PDB entry 5ZOF | X-ray diffraction, 2.25 A resolution | chains A and B of the 4 polymer chains in the assembly

== Chain A ==
Molecule: Flap endonuclease 1
Organism: Homo sapiens
Notes: EC 3.1.-.-; fragment: nuclease core (1-333)
UniProtKB: P39748 (FEN1_HUMAN); numbering as in UniProt (aligned over 1-333)
Sequence (333 residues; numbered 1 to 333; the number before each row is that of its first residue):
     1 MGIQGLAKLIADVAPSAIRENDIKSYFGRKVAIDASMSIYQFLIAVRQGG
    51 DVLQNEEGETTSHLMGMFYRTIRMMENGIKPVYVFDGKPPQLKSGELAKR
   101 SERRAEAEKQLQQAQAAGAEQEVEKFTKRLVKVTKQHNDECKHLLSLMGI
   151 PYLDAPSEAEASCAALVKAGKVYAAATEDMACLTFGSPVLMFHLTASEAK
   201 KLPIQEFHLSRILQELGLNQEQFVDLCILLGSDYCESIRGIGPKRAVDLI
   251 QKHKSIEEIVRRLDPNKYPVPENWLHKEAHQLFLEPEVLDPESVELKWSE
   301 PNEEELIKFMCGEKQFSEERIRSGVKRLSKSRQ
Disordered / not traced: 1, 89-130
Construct notes: engineered mutation Ala-181 (Asp in P39748), Phe-192 (Arg in P39748)
Swiss-Prot annotation at these positions:
  - binding site (Mg(2+)): Asp-34, Asp-86, Glu-158, Glu-160, Asp-179, Asp-233
  - binding site (DNA): Arg-47, Arg-70, Glu-158, Gly-231, Asp-233
  - modified residue: Arg-19 (Symmetric dimethylarginine), Lys-80 (N6-acetyllysine), Arg-100 (Symmetric dimethylarginine), Arg-104 (Symmetric dimethylarginine), Ser-187 (Phosphoserine), Ser-197 (Phosphoserine), Ser-255 (Phosphoserine), Ser-293 (Phosphoserine)
  - mutagenesis: Arg-29 (R29A: No significant effect on exonuclease activity or flap endonuclease activity), Asp-34 (D34A: Loss of flap endonuclease activity but substrate binding activity is retained), Arg-47 (R47A: Significantly reduced exonuclease activity and reduced substrate binding. The positions of the cleavage sites are also shifted), Arg-70 (R70A: Loss of exonuclease activity and reduced endonuclease activity. Reduced substrate binding), Arg-73 (R73A: No significant effect on exonuclease activity or flap endonuclease activity), Lys-80 (K80A: No significant effect on exonuclease activity or flap endonuclease activity), Asp-86 (D86A: Loss of flap endonuclease activity but substrate binding activity is retained), Arg-103 (R103A: No effect on flap endonuclease activity or substrate binding), Glu-158 (E158A: Loss of flap endonuclease activity and substrate binding), Asp-179 (D179A: No effect on flap endonuclease activity or substrate binding), Ser-187 (S187A: Fails to translocate from nucleoli to the nuclear plasma; S187D: Diminishes nucleolar localization), Gly-231 (G231A: Loss of flap endonuclease activity and substrate binding), 1 further mutagenesis entry in UniProt
Bound ions: K+: Ser-237, Ile-238, Ile-241 (shared with DC4(B) of chain B)
From the paper describing this entry:
  - conformationally variable residues (loop rearrangement): Leu-194 to Lys-200, Lys-201, Leu-202
  - binding site for the 18-nt DNA strand (chain B): Lys-200
  - mutagenesis - R47K (4-fold): decreased binding to double-flap DNA
  - mutagenesis - R47K, K200A (8-fold): decreased catalytic activity on GEN
  - mutagenesis - R192F (5-fold), K200A (125- and 8-fold): decreased catalytic activity on FEN
  - mutagenesis - R192F: abolished catalytic activity on GEN
  - mutagenesis - K201A: unchanged catalytic activity on FEN
  - mutagenesis - K201A: unchanged catalytic activity on GEN
  - mutagenesis - R192F: increased binding to PCNA
  - mutagenesis - R192F: decreased binding to CDK2
  - mutagenesis - R192F: decreased binding to Cyclin E
  - mutagenesis - K200A, K201A: decreased binding to Rad1
  - mutagenesis - K200A, K201A: decreased binding to PCNA
  - mutagenesis - K200A: decreased binding to WDR4
  - mutagenesis - K201A: increased binding to WDR4
  - post-translational modification sites: Ser-187 (citing earlier work)
  - mutagenesis - K200A, K201A: decreased binding to CDK2 and Cyclin E

== Chain B ==
Molecule: 18-nt DNA strand
Sequence (18 nucleotides; row label = number of the first residue in the row):
     1 CCTCTGCCTCAAGACGGG
Bound ions: K+: DC4 (shared with Ser-237(A), Ile-238(A), Ile-241(A) of chain A)

== Chain A / chain B interface ==
Residue-residue contacts - 23 pairs, chain A then chain B:
  Phe-42(A) with DG13(B), sugar contact
  Ala-45(A) with DG13(B), base contact
  Val-46(A) with DG13(B), base contact
  Met-65(A) with DG13(B), base contact
  Tyr-69(A) with DA14(B), phosphate contact; DC15(B), sugar contact
  Arg-70(A) with DG13(B), hydrogen bond to the phosphate; DA14(B), salt bridge to the phosphate
  Arg-73(A) with DC15(B), phosphate contact
  Lys-200(A) with DA12(B), salt bridge to the phosphate
  Arg-239(A) with DC4(B), hydrogen bond to the phosphate; DT5(B), salt bridge to the phosphate
  Gly-240(A) with DT3(B), sugar contact; DC4(B), hydrogen bond to the phosphate
  Ile-241(A) with DT3(B), sugar contact; DC4(B), hydrogen bond to the phosphate
  Gly-242(A) with DT3(B), hydrogen bond to the phosphate
  Pro-243(A) with DT3(B), phosphate contact
  Lys-244(A) with DC2(B), salt bridge to the phosphate; DT3(B), hydrogen bond to the phosphate
  Arg-245(A) with DC2(B), phosphate contact; DT3(B), hydrogen bond to the phosphate
  Arg-327(A) with DC15(B), salt bridge to the phosphate
Interface residues without a listed pair, chain A (21 interface residues in all): Arg-47, Thr-195, Ile-238, Ala-246, Ser-323
Interface residues without a listed pair, chain B (9 interface residues in all): DG16

== In short ==
Chain A and chain B form an interface of 21 and 9 residues respectively; the contacts include 7 hydrogen bonds
and 5 salt bridges. Among the polar pairs are Arg-70(A)/DG13(B), Arg-239(A)/DC4(B) and Gly-240(A)/DC4(B). The
paper reports a binding site for the 18-nt DNA strand (chain B) at Lys-200(A); R47K and K200A of chain A
reduce catalytic activity on GEN; 4 substitutions were tested in all.
Here chain A is Flap endonuclease 1 (Homo sapiens) and chain B is an 18-nt DNA strand. Entry 5ZOF (Crystal
Structure of D181A/R192F hFen1 in complex with DNA) was determined by X-ray diffraction together with 5ZOD,
5ZOE and 5ZOG from the same study.
